Entry 7FJ1 (electron microscopy, 4.43 A resolution (low resolution: residue-level contacts below are approximate; hydrogen-bond / salt-bridge calls are withheld)); this record covers chains B and X of the 51 polymer chains in the assembly.

# Chain B
Protein: Capsid vertex component 1
From: Suid alphaherpesvirus 1
UniProtKB: G3G8T5 (G3G8T5_9ALPH); residues 1-597 here = UniProt positions 1-597
Sequence (597 residues; each row starts with the number of its first residue):
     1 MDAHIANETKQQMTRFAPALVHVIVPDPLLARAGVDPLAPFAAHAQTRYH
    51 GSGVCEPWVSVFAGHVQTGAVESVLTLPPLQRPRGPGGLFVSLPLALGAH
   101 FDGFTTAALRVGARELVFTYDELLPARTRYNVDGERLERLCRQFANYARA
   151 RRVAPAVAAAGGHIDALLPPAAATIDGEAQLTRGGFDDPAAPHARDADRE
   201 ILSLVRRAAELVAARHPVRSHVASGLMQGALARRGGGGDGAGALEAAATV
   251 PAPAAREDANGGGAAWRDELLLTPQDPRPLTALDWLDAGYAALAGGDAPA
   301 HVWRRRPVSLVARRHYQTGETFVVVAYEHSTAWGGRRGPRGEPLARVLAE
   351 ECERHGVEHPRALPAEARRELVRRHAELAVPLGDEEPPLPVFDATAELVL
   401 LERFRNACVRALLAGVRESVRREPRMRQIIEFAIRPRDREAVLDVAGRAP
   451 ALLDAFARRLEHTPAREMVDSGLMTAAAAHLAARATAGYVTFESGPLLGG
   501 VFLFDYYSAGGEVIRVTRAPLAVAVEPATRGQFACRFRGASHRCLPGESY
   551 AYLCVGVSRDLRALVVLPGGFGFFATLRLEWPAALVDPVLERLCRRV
Unresolved in the structure: 207-279

# Chain X
Protein: DNA packaging tegument protein UL25
From: Suid alphaherpesvirus 1
UniProtKB: G3G971 (G3G971_9ALPH); residues -11 to 522 here correspond to UniProt positions 1-534 (UniProt number = residue number + 12)
Sequence (534 residues; numbered -11 to 522; the number before each row is that of its first residue; numbers below 1 keep their minus sign (Met-11 is residue -11)):
   -11 MDRAWFAFEAAAIPGSARHFIAPPFPVGFWARPGFGEGLDARLALAHANA
    39 RRRAAAAALDNAMAAGARLEAEVDEQLRPLERQVERVAEALVVLEETARA
    89 AEEADAARAAEEAPEATAAADEGREVQIAKNDVALAYDANLSLDFLAMVY
   139 AARGAASGVLFGTWYATLQATLVAERPQVSRAIDSRDGRMSRTFMGVTTT
   189 ALQACGRLYVGNRHYSALESAALCLHLVHRARQGPGAAGAAAPLGIADLL
   239 ERVPEYLDALSQALAEGGRISYRYNYARVPREQLHGRYALEGHSVLAALA
   289 RLRVVPGANVGANEVDGAGFVDEVNRAAAAFLGRGQNLFLGEDAPLLRAT
   339 VNTITGLLLLRRLLHNGNVYGDRLRNNFQLGALVPNAPPPRGASGDAPAS
   389 RSGDGNLRFLLAHYVVVAYRADERTELTQLFPGLAALALDAHSIRARVQR
   439 HQLNLVRLVALELQNRQRVTAPVNEVIAAHDAVAVQYEEGLGLLLQQPHL
   489 RNAADKRLGQFGVSSDYDLLYFLCLGYIPQFAAA
Unresolved in the structure: -11 to 0, 74-522

# How chain B and chain X interact
Pairs across the interface (40; chain B residue first):
  Phe432(B) with Arg6(X)
  Ala433(B) with Arg6(X); His7(X); Phe8(X)
  Ile434(B) with Phe8(X)
  Arg435(B) with His7(X)
  Asp438(B) with Ala10(X)
  Val442(B) with Phe8(X)
  Asp444(B) with Val15(X); Trp18(X); Arg20(X)
  Gly447(B) with Arg20(X)
  Arg448(B) with Trp18(X); Ala19(X); Arg20(X); Pro21(X)
  Leu452(B) with Pro21(X)
  Ala455(B) with Gly22(X)
  Arg458(B) with Phe23(X)
  Arg459(B) with Phe23(X)
  Ala509(B) with Pro21(X)
  Gly510(B) with Ala19(X)
  Gly511(B) with Ala19(X); Arg20(X); Pro21(X); Gly22(X)
  Glu512(B) with Gly22(X)
  Val513(B) with Gly22(X)
  Leu545(B) with Arg6(X)
  Glu548(B) with Arg6(X); His7(X); Phe8(X); Ile9(X)
  Ser549(B) with Ile9(X)
  Tyr550(B) with Ile9(X); Ala10(X); Pro11(X); Pro12(X); Trp18(X)
  Gly569(B) with Phe8(X)
Interface residues without a listed pair, chain B (31 interface residues in all): Glu440, Ala441, Ala451, His462, Cys544, Gly547, Ala551, Pro568
Interface residues without a listed pair, chain X (15 interface residues in all): Phe13

# Overview
The interface between chain B and chain X involves 31 residues on one side and 15 on the other.
Chain B is Capsid vertex component 1 and chain X is DNA packaging tegument protein UL25, both from Suid
alphaherpesvirus 1; the structure, Cryo-EM structure of pseudorabies virus C-capsid, was determined by
electron microscopy, deposited together with 7FJ3.
